3NTI - chains A and C; structure by X-ray diffraction, 2.80 A resolution.

[Chain A]
Protein: Maternal protein tudor
From: Drosophila melanogaster
Notes: fragment: the last extended Tudor domain
Reference sequence: P25823 (TUD_DROME); numbering as in UniProt (aligned over 2344-2515)
Amino-acid sequence (172 residues; each row starts with the number of its first residue):
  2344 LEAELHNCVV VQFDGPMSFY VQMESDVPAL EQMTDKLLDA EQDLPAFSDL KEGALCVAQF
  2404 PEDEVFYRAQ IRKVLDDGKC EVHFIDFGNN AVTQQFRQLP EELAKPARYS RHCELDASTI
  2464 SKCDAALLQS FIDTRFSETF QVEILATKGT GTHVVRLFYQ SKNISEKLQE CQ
Disordered / not traced: 2344-2346, 2465-2467, 2513-2515

[Chain C]
Protein: peptide from Aubergine
Reference sequence: O76922 (O76922_DROME); residue numbers follow UniProt; this construct covers 6-18
Amino-acid sequence (13 residues; numbered 6 to 18; the number before each row is that of its first residue):
     6 NPVIARGRGR GRK
Disordered / not traced: 6-10, 18
Modified residues: Arg15 (n3, n4-dimethylarginine; 2MR)
Curated features (UniProtKB/Swiss-Prot):
  - modified residue (Symmetric dimethylarginine): Arg11, Arg13, Arg17
  - mutagenesis: Arg11 to Arg17 (Abolishes methylation and interaction with tud. Does not affect piRNA binding)
From the paper describing this entry:
  - specificity-determining residues: Arg11
  - post-translational modification sites: Arg11 (citing earlier work)

[Interface between chain A and chain C]
Residue-residue contacts (22):
  Val2353(A) - Arg11(C)
  Val2354(A) - Arg11(C)  hydrogen bond (backbone-side chain)
  Gln2365(A) - Gly12(C)
  Gln2365(A) - Arg13(C)
  Leu2373(A) - Arg13(C)
  Glu2374(A) - Arg13(C)  salt bridge
  Glu2374(A) - Gly14(C)  hydrogen bond (side chain-backbone)
  Thr2377(A) - Gly14(C)  hydrogen bond (side chain-backbone)
  Thr2377(A) - Arg15(C)
  Phe2403(A) - Arg15(C)
  Asp2406(A) - Arg15(C)
  Val2408(A) - Gly16(C)
  Tyr2410(A) - Gly14(C)
  Tyr2410(A) - Arg15(C)  hydrogen bond (side chain-backbone)
  Phe2427(A) - Arg15(C)
  Phe2430(A) - Arg11(C)
  Phe2430(A) - Arg13(C)
  Phe2430(A) - Gly14(C)
  Phe2430(A) - Arg15(C)
  Asn2432(A) - Arg15(C)
  Asp2476(A) - Arg11(C)  salt bridge
  Phe2479(A) - Arg11(C)
Other interface residues (no listed pair), chain A (19 interface residues in all): Val2352, Gln2355, Val2370, Ile2475
Interface features reported in the paper:
  - residue pairs: Val2353(A)-Arg11(C) (backbone contact), Val2354(A)-Arg11(C) (backbone contact), Glu2374(A)-Arg13(C) (hydrogen bond), Thr2377(A)-Gly14(C) (hydrogen bond), Asp2476(A)-Arg11(C) (hydrogen bond), Phe2479(A)-Arg11(C)
  - interface residues, chain A: Thr2377(A), Tyr2410(A)

[Overview]
19 residues of chain A face 6 of chain C across their interface, with 4 hydrogen bonds and 2 salt bridges.
Among the polar pairs are Glu2374(A)-Arg13(C), Asp2476(A)-Arg11(C) and Val2354(A)-Arg11(C). The authors report
backbone contacts between Val2353(A) and Arg11(C) and Val2354(A) and Arg11(C); hydrogen bonds between
Glu2374(A) and Arg13(C), Thr2377(A) and Gly14(C) and Asp2476(A) and Arg11(C); a contact between Phe2479(A) and
Arg11(C). The paper reports interface residues Thr2377(A) and Tyr2410(A); the specificity determinant
Arg11(C).
Chain A is Maternal protein tudor (Drosophila melanogaster) and chain C is peptide from Aubergine; the
structure, Crystal structure of Tudor and Aubergine [R15(me2s)] complex, was determined by X-ray diffraction,
deposited together with 3NTH and 3NTK.
